Entry 6IGT (X-ray diffraction, 2.40 A resolution); this record covers chains A and D of the 4 polymer chains in the assembly.

# Chain A (and D)
Protein: Myelin protein zero-like protein 1
From: Homo sapiens
Notes: chain D of this document is another copy of the same molecule, construct and numbering; everything in this record applies to it too
UniProt: O95297 (MPZL1_HUMAN); numbering as in UniProt (aligned over 36-162)
Chain sequence (135 residues; row label = number of the first residue in the row):
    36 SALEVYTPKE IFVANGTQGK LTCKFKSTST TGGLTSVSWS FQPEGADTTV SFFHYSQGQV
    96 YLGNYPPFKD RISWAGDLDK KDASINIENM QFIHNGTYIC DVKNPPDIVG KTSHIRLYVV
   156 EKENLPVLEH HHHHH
Disordered / not traced: 36-37, 65-66, 142-143, 159-170 (chain D: 36-37, 65-66, 141-143, 159-170)
Construct notes: engineered mutation Gly-145 (Val in O95297), Lys-146 (Gln in O95297), Thr-147 (Pro in O95297), Ser-148 (Gly in O95297); expression tag (163-170)
Swiss-Prot annotation at these positions:
  - glycosylation (N-linked (GlcNAc...) asparagine): Asn-50, Asn-130

# Chain A / chain D interface
Residue-residue contacts (17; chain A residue first):
  Ser-86(A) / Gln-94(D)
  Ser-86(A) / Tyr-96(D)  hydrogen bond
  Phe-88(A) / Tyr-96(D)
  His-89(A) / His-89(D)  hydrogen bond
  His-89(A) / Tyr-96(D)
  Gln-94(A) / Ser-86(D)
  Gln-94(A) / Gly-98(D)
  Val-95(A) / Gly-98(D)
  Tyr-96(A) / Ser-86(D)  hydrogen bond
  Tyr-96(A) / Phe-88(D)
  Tyr-96(A) / His-89(D)
  Tyr-96(A) / Tyr-96(D)  hydrophobic
  Tyr-96(A) / Leu-97(D)
  Leu-97(A) / Tyr-96(D)
  Leu-97(A) / Leu-97(D)  hydrogen bond (backbone-backbone)
  Gly-98(A) / Gln-94(D)
  Gly-98(A) / Val-95(D)
Interface residues without a listed pair, chain A (13 interface residues in all): Leu-69, Ser-73, Phe-87, Gln-92, Asn-99
Interface residues without a listed pair, chain D (14 interface residues in all): Ser-73, Phe-87, Asn-99, Asp-136, Lys-138, Val-144

# Summary
Chain A and chain D form an interface of 13 and 14 residues respectively, with 4 hydrogen bonds. Among the
polar pairs are Ser-86(A)/Tyr-96(D), His-89(A)/His-89(D) and Leu-97(A)/Leu-97(D).
Chain A and chain D are both Myelin protein zero-like protein 1 (Homo sapiens); the structure, MPZL1 mutant -
V145G, Q146K, P147T and G148S, was determined by X-ray diffraction, deposited together with 6IGO and 6IGW.
